Entry 7XV8 (X-ray diffraction, 3.20 A resolution); this record covers chains A and C of the 4 polymer chains in the assembly.

== Chain A ==
Name: Nuclear receptor subfamily 2 group C member 2
From: Homo sapiens
Reference sequence: P49116 (NR2C2_HUMAN); residues 113-189 here = UniProt positions 113-189
Chain sequence (77 residues; each row starts with the number of its first residue):
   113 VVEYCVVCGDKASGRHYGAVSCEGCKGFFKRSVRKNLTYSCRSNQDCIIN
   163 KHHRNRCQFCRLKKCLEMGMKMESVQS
Bound ions: Zn2+ site 1: Cys-117, Cys-120, Cys-134, Cys-137; Zn2+ site 2: Cys-153, Cys-159, Cys-169, Cys-172
UniProt features mapped onto this chain:
  - DNA-binding region: Val-114 to Ser-189 (Nuclear receptor)
  - zinc finger (NR C4-type): Cys-117 to Cys-137, Cys-153 to Cys-177

== Chain C ==
Molecule: 18-nt DNA strand
Sequence (18 nucleotides; row label = number of the first residue in the row):
  3001 GGCAGAGGTCAAAGGTCA

== Chain A / chain C interface ==
Residue-residue contacts (10; chain A residue first):
  Arg-127(A) with DG3005(C), phosphate contact; DA3006(C), phosphate contact
  His-128(A) with DA3006(C), phosphate contact
  Tyr-129(A) with DA3006(C), hydrogen bond to the phosphate; DG3007(C), phosphate contact
  Lys-142(A) with DG3007(C), phosphate contact; DG3008(C), salt bridge to the phosphate
  Ser-186(A) with DA3006(C), phosphate contact
  Val-187(A) with DG3007(C), phosphate contact
  Gln-188(A) with DG3007(C), hydrogen bond to the phosphate

== Overview ==
7 residues of chain A and 4 residues of chain C are in contact; the contacts include 2 hydrogen bonds and 1
salt bridge. Polar pairs include Tyr-129(A)/DA3006(C), Gln-188(A)/DG3007(C) and Lys-142(A)/DG3008(C). Curated
annotation (UniProt) lists a DNA-binding region on chain A.
Chain A is Nuclear receptor subfamily 2 group C member 2 (Homo sapiens) and chain C is an 18-nt DNA strand;
the structure, Crystal structure of the Human TR4 DNA-Binding Domain Homodimer Bound to DR1 Response Element,
was determined by X-ray diffraction (same publication as 7XV6, 7XV9 and 7XVA).
